PDB entry 6T79 | electron microscopy, 3.20 A resolution | chains H and J of the 10 polymer chains in the assembly

Chain H:
Protein: Histone H2B type 1-K
Source organism: Homo sapiens
UniProtKB: O60814 (H2B1K_HUMAN); residues -3 to 122 here correspond to UniProt positions 1-126 (UniProt number = residue number + 4)
Sequence (126 residues; numbered -3 to 122; the number before each row is that of its first residue; numbers below 1 keep their minus sign (Met-3 is residue -3)):
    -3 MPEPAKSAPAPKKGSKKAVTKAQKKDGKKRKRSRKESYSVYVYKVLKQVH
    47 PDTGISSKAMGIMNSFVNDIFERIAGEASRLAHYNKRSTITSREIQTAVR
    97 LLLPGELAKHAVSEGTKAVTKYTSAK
Unresolved in the structure: -3 to 26, 122
Swiss-Prot annotation at these positions:
  - modified residue: Pro-2 (N-acetylproline), Glu-1 (ADP-ribosyl glutamic acid), Lys2 (N6-(2-hydroxyisobutyryl)lysine), Ser3 (ADP-ribosylserine), Lys8 (N6-(beta-hydroxybutyryl)lysine), Lys9 (N6-(2-hydroxyisobutyryl)lysine), Ser11 (Phosphoserine), Lys12 (N6-acetyllysine), Lys13 (N6-(beta-hydroxybutyryl)lysine), Lys17 (N6-(2-hydroxyisobutyryl)lysine), Lys20 (N6-(2-hydroxyisobutyryl)lysine), Lys21 (N6-(2-hydroxyisobutyryl)lysine), Lys31 (N6-(2-hydroxyisobutyryl)lysine), Glu32 (PolyADP-ribosyl glutamic acid), Ser33 (Phosphoserine), Lys40 (N6-(2-hydroxyisobutyryl)lysine), Lys43 (N6-(2-hydroxyisobutyryl)lysine), Lys54 (N6,N6-dimethyllysine), Arg76 (Dimethylated arginine), Lys82 (N6,N6,N6-trimethyllysine) and 6 more in UniProt
  - glycosylation: Ser109 (O-linked (GlcNAc) serine)
  - cross-link (Glycyl lysine isopeptide (Lys-Gly)): Lys2 (interchain with G-Cter in SUMO2), Lys17 (interchain with G-Cter in SUMO2), Lys31 (interchain with G-Cter in ubiquitin), Lys117 (interchain with G-Cter in ubiquitin)

Chain J:
Molecule: 147-nt DNA strand
Sequence (147 nucleotides; row label = number of the first residue in the row; numbers below 1 keep their minus sign (DA-1 is residue -1)):
    -1 ATCACGTGTGCTCTTCCGATCTCCGAGTGTCGTTAGGCATTAAGCTGAAC
    49 GCACAAAGGAACAAAATAAACAATACCACCGAAACAAAGAATTAGAATAG
    99 TATAACGCTAACAAACATAAATTAGATCGGAAGAGCGTCGTGTAGAT
Unresolved in the structure: -1 to 0

How chain H and chain J interact:
Pairs across the interface - 15 pairs, chain H then chain J:
  Arg28(H) - DC104(J)  phosphate contact
  Ser29(H) - DC104(J)  phosphate contact
  Arg30(H) - DT26(J)  base contact
  Arg30(H) - DG27(J)  sugar contact
  Arg30(H) - DT28(J)  sugar contact
  Glu32(H) - DC29(J)  phosphate contact
  Tyr39(H) - DC21(J)  hydrogen bond to the phosphate
  Gly50(H) - DC21(J)  phosphate contact
  Ser52(H) - DT20(J)  phosphate contact
  Ser53(H) - DT20(J)  phosphate contact
  Arg83(H) - DA40(J)  phosphate contact
  Ser84(H) - DT39(J)  hydrogen bond to the phosphate
  Ser84(H) - DA40(J)  hydrogen bond to the phosphate
  Thr85(H) - DT39(J)  phosphate contact
  Thr85(H) - DA40(J)  hydrogen bond to the phosphate
Other interface residues (no listed pair), chain H (15 interface residues in all): Lys27, Ile51, Lys82, Arg89
Other interface residues (no listed pair), chain J (12 interface residues in all): DC22, DA41, DG105

Summary:
15 residues of chain H face 12 of chain J across their interface, with 4 hydrogen bonds. Among the polar pairs
are Tyr39(H)-DC21(J), Ser84(H)-DT39(J) and Ser84(H)-DA40(J).
Here chain H is Histone H2B type 1-K (Homo sapiens) and chain J is a 147-nt DNA strand. Entry 6T79 (Structure
of a human nucleosome at 3.2 A resolution) was determined by electron microscopy.
